PDB entry 3USX | X-ray diffraction, 2.28 A resolution | chains A and B of the 4 polymer chains in the assembly

== Chain A (and B) ==
Protein: Peptidoglycan recognition protein 1
From: Camelus dromedarius
Notes: chain B of this document is another copy of the same molecule, construct and numbering; everything in this record applies to it too
UniProt: Q9GK12 (PGRP1_CAMDR); residues 1-171 here correspond to UniProt positions 23-193 (UniProt number = residue number + 22)
Chain sequence (171 residues; numbered 1 to 171; the number before each row is that of its first residue):
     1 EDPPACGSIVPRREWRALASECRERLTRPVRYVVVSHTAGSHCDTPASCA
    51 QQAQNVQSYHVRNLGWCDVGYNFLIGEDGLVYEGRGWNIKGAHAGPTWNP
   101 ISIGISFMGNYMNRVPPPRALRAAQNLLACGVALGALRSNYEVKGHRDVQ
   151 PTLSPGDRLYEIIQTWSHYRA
Disulfides: C6-C130, C22-C67, C43-C49

== Interface between chain A and chain B ==
Residue-residue contacts (33):
  A5(A) - N126(B)
  C6(A) - N126(B)
  G7(A) - N126(B)  hydrogen bond (backbone-side chain)
  S8(A) - R122(B)
  S8(A) - A123(B)
  S8(A) - N126(B)
  I9(A) - R122(B)  hydrogen bond (backbone-side chain)
  V10(A) - R122(B)
  P11(A) - R122(B)
  E14(A) - P118(B)
  E14(A) - R119(B)  salt bridge
  E14(A) - R122(B)  salt bridge
  D44(A) - P46(B)
  T45(A) - T45(B)
  P46(A) - D44(B)
  P46(A) - D78(B)
  P46(A) - R119(B)
  D78(A) - P46(B)
  G79(A) - L80(B)
  L80(A) - D78(B)
  L80(A) - G79(B)
  P118(A) - E14(B)
  R119(A) - E14(B)  salt bridge
  R122(A) - P4(B)
  R122(A) - S8(B)  hydrogen bond (backbone-side chain)
  R122(A) - I9(B)  hydrogen bond (side chain-backbone)
  R122(A) - V10(B)
  R122(A) - P11(B)
  R122(A) - E14(B)  salt bridge
  N126(A) - A5(B)
  N126(A) - C6(B)
  N126(A) - G7(B)  hydrogen bond (side chain-backbone)
  N126(A) - S8(B)  hydrogen bond
Other interface residues (no listed pair), chain A (21 interface residues in all): A123, Q125, S167
Other interface residues (no listed pair), chain B (22 interface residues in all): D2, A129

== Summary ==
The interface between chain A and chain B involves 21 residues on one side and 22 on the other, with 6
hydrogen bonds and 4 salt bridges. Polar contacts include E14(A)-R119(B), E14(A)-R122(B) and G7(A)-N126(B).
Chain A and chain B are both Peptidoglycan recognition protein 1 (Camelus dromedarius); the structure, Crystal
structure of PGRP-S complexed with Myristic Acid at 2.28 A resolution, was determined by X-ray diffraction,
deposited together with 4FNN, 3UIL, 3UMQ and 3T2V.
